PDB entry 9FSV | X-ray diffraction, 2.75 A resolution | chains O and U of the 28 polymer chains in the assembly

== Chain O ==
Name: Proteasome subunit alpha type-2
From: Saccharomyces cerevisiae
UniProt: P23639 (PSA2_YEAST); numbering as in UniProt (aligned over 1-250)
Chain sequence (250 residues; row label = number of the first residue in the row):
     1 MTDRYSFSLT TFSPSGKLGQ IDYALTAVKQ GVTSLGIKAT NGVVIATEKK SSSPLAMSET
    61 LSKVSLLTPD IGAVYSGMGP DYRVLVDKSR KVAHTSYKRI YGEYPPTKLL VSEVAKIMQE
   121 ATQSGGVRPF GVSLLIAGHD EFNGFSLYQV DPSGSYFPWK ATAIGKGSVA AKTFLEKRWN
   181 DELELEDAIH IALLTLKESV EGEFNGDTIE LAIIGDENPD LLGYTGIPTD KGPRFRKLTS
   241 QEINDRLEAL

== Chain U ==
Name: Proteasome subunit alpha type-1
From: Saccharomyces cerevisiae
UniProt: P21243 (PSA1_YEAST); residues -8 to 243 here correspond to UniProt positions 1-252 (UniProt number = residue number + 9)
Chain sequence (252 residues; row label = number of the first residue in the row; numbers below 1 keep their minus sign (Met-8 is residue -8)):
    -8 MSGAAAASAA GYDRHITIFS PEGRLYQVEY AFKATNQTNI NSLAVRGKDC TVVISQKKVP
    52 DKLLDPTTVS YIFCISRTIG MVVNGPIPDA RNAALRAKAE AAEFRYKYGY DMPCDVLAKR
   112 MANLSQIYTQ RAYMRPLGVI LTFVSVDEEL GPSIYKTDPA GYYVGYKATA TGPKQQEITT
   172 NLENHFKKSK IDHINEESWE KVVEFAITHM IDALGTEFSK NDLEVGVATK DKFFTLSAEN
   232 IEERLVAIAE QD
Not modelled in the structure: -8 to 1, 243

== Interface between chain O and chain U ==
Pairs across the interface - 68 pairs, chain O then chain U:
  Thr2(O) with Tyr124(U)
  Asp3(O) with Arg122(U), salt bridge; Tyr124(U)
  Tyr5(O) with Ile7(U); Ala123(U), hydrophobic; Tyr124(U), hydrophobic
  Leu9(O) with Ile9(U), hydrophobic; Ala123(U), hydrophobic
  Gln20(O) with Ile9(U); Phe10(U), hydrogen bond (side chain-backbone)
  Tyr23(O) with Phe10(U); Ser11(U); Pro12(U), hydrophobic; Gly14(U)
  Ala24(O) with Phe10(U), hydrophobic
  Thr26(O) with Pro12(U); Glu13(U)
  Ala27(O) with Gly14(U)
  Ser52(O) with Tyr153(U), hydrogen bond
  Ser53(O) with Thr170(U)
  Pro54(O) with Lys158(U); Glu174(U)
  Leu55(O) with Tyr157(U); Lys158(U), hydrogen bond (backbone-backbone); Ala159(U); Thr170(U); Phe177(U), hydrophobic
  Ala56(O) with Gly156(U); Tyr157(U), hydrophobic
  Met57(O) with Tyr146(U); Val155(U); Gly156(U), hydrogen bond (backbone-backbone); Tyr157(U); Lys158(U)
  Thr60(O) with Tyr146(U); Val155(U); Gly156(U), hydrogen bond (side chain-backbone)
  Leu61(O) with Tyr153(U), hydrophobic
  Met78(O) with Phe10(U), hydrophobic; Leu16(U), hydrophobic
  Pro80(O) with Gln117(U); Ala151(U); Gly152(U); Tyr153(U)
  Asp81(O) with Gln117(U)
  Arg83(O) with Ala113(U); Asn114(U); Gly152(U), hydrogen bond (side chain-backbone); Tyr154(U)
  Val84(O) with Asn114(U); Gln117(U)
  Asp87(O) with Lys110(U), salt bridge; Asn114(U)
  Gly125(O) with Arg122(U)
  Gly126(O) with Gln121(U); Arg122(U); Ala123(U), hydrogen bond (backbone-backbone)
  Val127(O) with Gln121(U); Arg122(U)
  Arg128(O) with Thr8(U); Phe10(U); Leu16(U); Thr120(U), hydrogen bond (side chain-backbone); Gln121(U), hydrogen bond (backbone-backbone)
  Pro129(O) with Phe10(U); Gln121(U)
  Phe130(O) with Gln121(U)
  Gly131(O) with Phe10(U)
Interface residues without a listed pair, chain O (31 interface residues in all): Ala121
Interface residues without a listed pair, chain U (34 interface residues in all): Arg37, Thr160, Leu173

== Summary ==
The interface between chain O and chain U involves 31 residues on one side and 34 on the other, with 9
hydrogen bonds and 2 salt bridges. Polar pairs include Asp3(O)-Arg122(U), Asp87(O)-Lys110(U) and
Gln20(O)-Phe10(U).
Chain O is Proteasome subunit alpha type-2 and chain U is Proteasome subunit alpha type-1, both from
Saccharomyces cerevisiae; the structure, Yeast 20S proteasome with human beta2i (1-53) in complex with
epoxyketone inhibitor 16, was determined by X-ray diffraction (same publication as 9FRW, 9FSU, 9FST, 9FT0 and
9FT1).
